7U46 - chains K and J of the 11 polymer chains in the assembly; structure by electron microscopy, 2.68 A resolution.

# Chain K
Molecule: Centromere protein N
From: Homo sapiens
UniProtKB: Q96H22 (CENPN_HUMAN); residues 1-289 here = UniProt positions 1-289
Sequence (295 residues; each row starts with the number of its first residue):
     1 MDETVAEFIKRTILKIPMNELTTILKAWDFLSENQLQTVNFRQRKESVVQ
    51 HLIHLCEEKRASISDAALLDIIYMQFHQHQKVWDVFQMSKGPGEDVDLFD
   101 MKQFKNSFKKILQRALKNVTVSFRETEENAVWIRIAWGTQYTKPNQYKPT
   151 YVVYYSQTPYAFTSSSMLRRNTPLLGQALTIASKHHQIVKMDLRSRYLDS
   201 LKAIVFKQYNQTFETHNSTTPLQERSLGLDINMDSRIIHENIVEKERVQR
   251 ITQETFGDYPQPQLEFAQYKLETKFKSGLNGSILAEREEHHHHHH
Disordered / not traced: 92-98, 213-295
Differences from the reference sequence: variant Asp84 (Glu in Q96H22); expression tag (290-295)
Curated features (UniProtKB/Swiss-Prot):
  - modified residue (Phosphoserine): Ser226, Ser235, Ser282
Reported in the primary citation:
  - mutagenesis - K102A: unchanged binding to CENP-A mono-nucleosomes
  - mutagenesis - K102A: unchanged localization to centromeres
  - mutagenesis - K102A: unchanged growth in response to long-term viability
  - mutagenesis - K102A, R114A: decreased binding to nucleosome stacking

# Chain J
Molecule: 147-nt DNA strand
Sequence (147 nucleotides; each row starts with the number of its first residue; numbers below 1 keep their minus sign (DA-73 is residue -73)):
   -73 ATCAATATCCACCTGCAGATACTACCAAAAGTGTATTTGGAAACTGCTCC
   -23 ATCAAAAGGCATGTTCAGCTGGATTCCAGCTGAACATGCCTTTTGATGGA
    27 GCAGTTTCCAAATACACTTTTGGTAGTATCTGCAGGTGGATATTGAT
Disordered / not traced: -73, 73

# How chain K and chain J interact
Pairs across the interface (12):
  Pro17(K) - DC-30(J)  phosphate contact
  Met18(K) - DC-30(J)  hydrogen bond to the phosphate
  Arg44(K) - DA-32(J)  phosphate contact
  Arg44(K) - DA-31(J)  phosphate contact
  Lys45(K) - DA-31(J)  hydrogen bond to the phosphate
  Lys148(K) - DC-21(J)  salt bridge to the phosphate
  Met167(K) - DT-22(J)  sugar contact
  Met167(K) - DC-21(J)  phosphate contact
  Leu168(K) - DA-20(J)  phosphate contact
  Arg169(K) - DC-21(J)  phosphate contact
  Arg169(K) - DA-20(J)  hydrogen bond to the phosphate
  Arg170(K) - DA-20(J)  sugar contact
Other interface residues (no listed pair), chain K (10 interface residues in all): Asn19

# Summary
The interface between chain K and chain J involves 10 residues on one side and 6 on the other; the contacts
include 3 hydrogen bonds and 1 salt bridge. Among the polar pairs are Met18(K)-DC-30(J), Lys45(K)-DA-31(J) and
Arg169(K)-DA-20(J). From the paper: K102A and R114A of chain K reduce binding to nucleosome stacking; K102A of
chain K leaves binding to CENP-A mono-nucleosomes unchanged.
Here chain K is Centromere protein N (Homo sapiens) and chain J is a 147-nt DNA strand. Entry 7U46 (Cryo-EM
structure of CENP-A nucleosome (palindromic alpha satellite DNA) in complex with CENP-N) was determined by
electron microscopy together with 7U4D and 7U47 from the same study.
